Entry 3RZD (X-ray diffraction, 3.30 A resolution); this record covers chains A and H of the 12 polymer chains in the assembly.

[Chain A]
Name: DNA-directed RNA polymerase II subunit RPB1
Organism: Saccharomyces cerevisiae
Notes: EC 2.7.7.6
UniProt: P04050 (RPB1_YEAST); numbering as in UniProt (aligned over 1-1733)
Amino-acid sequence (1733 residues; each row starts with the number of its first residue):
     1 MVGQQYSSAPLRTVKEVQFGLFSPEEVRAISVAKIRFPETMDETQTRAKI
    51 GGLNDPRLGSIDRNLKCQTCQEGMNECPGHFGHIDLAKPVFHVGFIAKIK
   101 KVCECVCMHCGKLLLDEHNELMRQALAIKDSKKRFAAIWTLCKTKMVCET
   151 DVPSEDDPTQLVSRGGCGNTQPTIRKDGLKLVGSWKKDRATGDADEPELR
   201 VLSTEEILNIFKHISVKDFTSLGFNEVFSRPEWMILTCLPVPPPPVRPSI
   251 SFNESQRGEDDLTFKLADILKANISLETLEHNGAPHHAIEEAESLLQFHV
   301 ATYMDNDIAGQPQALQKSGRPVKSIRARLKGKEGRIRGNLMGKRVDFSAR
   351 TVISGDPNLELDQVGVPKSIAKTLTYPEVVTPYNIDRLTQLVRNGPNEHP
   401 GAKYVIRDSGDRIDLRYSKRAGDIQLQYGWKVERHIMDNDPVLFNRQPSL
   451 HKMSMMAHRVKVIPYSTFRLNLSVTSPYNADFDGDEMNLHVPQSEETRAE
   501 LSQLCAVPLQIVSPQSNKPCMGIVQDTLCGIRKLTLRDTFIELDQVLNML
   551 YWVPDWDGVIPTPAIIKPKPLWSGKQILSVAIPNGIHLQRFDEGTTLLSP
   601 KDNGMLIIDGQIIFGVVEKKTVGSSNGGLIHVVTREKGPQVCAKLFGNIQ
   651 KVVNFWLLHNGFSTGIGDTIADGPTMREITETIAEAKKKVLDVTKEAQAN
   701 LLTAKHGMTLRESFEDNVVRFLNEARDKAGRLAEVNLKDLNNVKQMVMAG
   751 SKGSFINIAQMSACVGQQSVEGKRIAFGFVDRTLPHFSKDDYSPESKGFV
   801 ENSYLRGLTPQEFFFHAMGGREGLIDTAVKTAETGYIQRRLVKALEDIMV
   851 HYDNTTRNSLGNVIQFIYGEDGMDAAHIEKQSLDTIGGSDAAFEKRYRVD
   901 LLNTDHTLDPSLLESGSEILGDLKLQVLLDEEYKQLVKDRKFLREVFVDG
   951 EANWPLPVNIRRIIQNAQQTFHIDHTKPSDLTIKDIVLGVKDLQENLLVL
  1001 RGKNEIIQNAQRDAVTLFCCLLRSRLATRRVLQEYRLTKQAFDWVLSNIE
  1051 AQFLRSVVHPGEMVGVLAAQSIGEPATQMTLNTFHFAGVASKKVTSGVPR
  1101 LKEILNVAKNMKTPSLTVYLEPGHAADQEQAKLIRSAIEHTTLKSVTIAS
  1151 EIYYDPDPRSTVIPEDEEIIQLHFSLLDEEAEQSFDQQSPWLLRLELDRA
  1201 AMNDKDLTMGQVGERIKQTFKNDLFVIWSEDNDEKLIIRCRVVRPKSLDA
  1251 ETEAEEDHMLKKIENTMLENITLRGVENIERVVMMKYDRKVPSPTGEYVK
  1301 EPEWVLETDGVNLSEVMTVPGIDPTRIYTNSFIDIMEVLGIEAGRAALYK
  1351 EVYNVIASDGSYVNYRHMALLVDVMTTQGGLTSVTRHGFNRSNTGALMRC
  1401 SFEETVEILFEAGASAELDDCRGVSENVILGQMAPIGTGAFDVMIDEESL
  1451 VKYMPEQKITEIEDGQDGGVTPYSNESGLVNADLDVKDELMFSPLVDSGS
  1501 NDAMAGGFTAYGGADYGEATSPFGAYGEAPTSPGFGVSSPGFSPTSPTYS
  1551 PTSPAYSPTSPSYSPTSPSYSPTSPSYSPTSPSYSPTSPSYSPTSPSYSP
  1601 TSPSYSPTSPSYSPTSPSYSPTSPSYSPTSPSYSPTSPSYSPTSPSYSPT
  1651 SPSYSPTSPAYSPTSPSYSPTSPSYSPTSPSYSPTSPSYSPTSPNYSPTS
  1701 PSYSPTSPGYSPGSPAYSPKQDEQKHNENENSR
Not modelled in the structure: 1-2, 155-160, 187-198, 1177-1186, 1244-1253, 1446-1733
Bound ions: Zn2+ site 1: Cys67, Cys70, Cys77, His80; Zn2+ site 2: Cys107, Cys110, Cys148, Cys167; Mg2+: Asp481, Asp483, Asp485 (shared with 1 residue of chain R)
Curated features (UniProtKB/Swiss-Prot):
  - region: Pro248 to Asp260 (Lid loop), Asn306 to Lys323 (Rudder loop), Pro810 to Glu822 (Bridging helix)
  - binding site (Zn(2+)): Cys67, Cys70, Cys77, His80, Cys107, Cys110, Cys148, Cys167
  - binding site (Mg(2+)): Asp481, Asp483, Asp485
  - modified residue: Thr1471 (Phosphothreonine)
  - cross-link (Glycyl lysine isopeptide (Lys-Gly)): Lys695 (interchain with G-Cter in ubiquitin), Lys1246 (interchain with G-Cter in ubiquitin), Lys1350 (interchain with G-Cter in ubiquitin)
  - natural variant: Ser1653 to Pro1659 (deletion: In strain: A364A)
  - mutagenesis: Lys1246 (K1246R: Impairs ubiquitination during transcription stress)

[Chain H]
Name: DNA-directed RNA polymerases I, II, and III subunit RPABC3
Organism: Saccharomyces cerevisiae
UniProt: P20436 (RPAB3_YEAST); residues 1-146 here = UniProt positions 1-146
Amino-acid sequence (146 residues; row label = number of the first residue in the row):
     1 MSNTLFDDIFQVSEVDPGRYNKVCRIEAASTTQDQCKLTLDINVELFPVA
    51 AQDSLTVTIASSLNLEDTPANDSSATRSWRPPQAGDRSLADDYDYVMYGT
   101 AYKFEEVSKDLIAVYYSFGGLLMRLEGNYRNLNNLKQENAYLLIRR
Not modelled in the structure: 1, 64-75
Curated features (UniProtKB/Swiss-Prot):
  - region: Asp16 to Thr39 (Non-specific ssDNA binding)
  - modified residue: Ser2 (N-acetylserine), Thr68 (Phosphothreonine)

[Chain A / chain H interface]
Contacting residue pairs - 64 pairs, chain A then chain H:
  Arg537(A) - Tyr20(H)
  Arg537(A) - Val23(H)
  Arg537(A) - Arg25(H)
  Arg537(A) - Asp41(H)  salt bridge
  Arg537(A) - Gly120(H)  hydrogen bond (side chain-backbone)
  Arg537(A) - Leu122(H)
  Asp538(A) - Tyr20(H)
  Asp538(A) - Asn21(H)  hydrogen bond (side chain-backbone)
  Asp538(A) - Lys22(H)  hydrogen bond (side chain-backbone)
  Asp538(A) - Val23(H)  hydrogen bond (side chain-backbone)
  Phe540(A) - Val23(H)  hydrophobic
  Phe540(A) - Asn43(H)
  Phe540(A) - Leu121(H)  hydrophobic
  Leu543(A) - Trp79(H)  hydrophobic
  Val559(A) - Arg77(H)
  Val559(A) - Ser78(H)
  Ile560(A) - Ser78(H)  hydrogen bond (backbone-side chain)
  Ile560(A) - Trp79(H)  hydrogen bond (backbone-backbone)
  Thr562(A) - Tyr98(H)
  Pro563(A) - Trp79(H)
  Pro563(A) - Tyr98(H)
  Ala564(A) - Met97(H)
  Ala564(A) - Tyr98(H)  hydrogen bond (backbone-backbone)
  Ala564(A) - Phe118(H)
  Ile565(A) - Asn43(H)
  Ile565(A) - Tyr95(H)
  Ile565(A) - Val96(H)
  Ile565(A) - Met97(H)  hydrophobic
  Ile566(A) - Val96(H)  hydrogen bond (backbone-backbone)
  Ile566(A) - Tyr141(H)  hydrophobic
  Lys567(A) - Asn43(H)  hydrogen bond (side chain-backbone)
  Lys567(A) - Leu46(H)
  Lys567(A) - Phe47(H)
  Lys567(A) - Asp94(H)
  Lys567(A) - Tyr95(H)  hydrogen bond
  Lys567(A) - Val96(H)  hydrogen bond (backbone-backbone)
  Pro568(A) - Leu46(H)  hydrophobic
  Pro568(A) - Asp94(H)
  Lys569(A) - Leu46(H)
  Pro570(A) - Trp79(H)  hydrophobic
  Leu571(A) - Leu46(H)  hydrophobic
  Trp572(A) - Trp79(H)  hydrophobic
  Ser573(A) - Gly119(H)  hydrogen bond (side chain-backbone)
  Lys575(A) - Gly120(H)
  Leu597(A) - Tyr102(H)  hydrogen bond (backbone-side chain)
  Leu597(A) - Tyr115(H)
  Leu598(A) - Arg25(H)  hydrogen bond (backbone-side chain)
  Leu598(A) - Thr39(H)
  Leu598(A) - Tyr115(H)  hydrophobic
  Leu598(A) - Leu122(H)
  Leu598(A) - Arg124(H)
  Ser599(A) - Arg25(H)  hydrogen bond (backbone-side chain)
  Ser599(A) - Leu122(H)
  Pro600(A) - Arg25(H)
  Asp602(A) - Tyr20(H)  hydrogen bond
  Leu606(A) - Tyr102(H)  hydrophobic
  Ile613(A) - Tyr102(H)  hydrophobic
  Ile613(A) - Ser117(H)  hydrogen bond (backbone-side chain)
  Ile613(A) - Gly120(H)
  Ile613(A) - Leu122(H)
  Phe614(A) - Leu122(H)  hydrophobic
  Lys738(A) - Arg19(H)
  Asp739(A) - Arg19(H)  salt bridge
  Asp974(A) - Lys136(H)
Other interface residues (no listed pair), chain A (39 interface residues in all): Gly558, Pro561, Gln576, Lys601, Ile608, Gln611, Leu740, Ile973, His975
Other interface residues (no listed pair), chain H (34 interface residues in all): Pro82, Thr100, Lys103, Glu138

[In short]
39 residues of chain A face 34 of chain H across their interface; the contacts include 17 hydrogen bonds and 2
salt bridges. Polar pairs include Arg537(A)-Asp41(H), Asp739(A)-Arg19(H) and Arg537(A)-Gly120(H).
Here chain A is DNA-directed RNA polymerase II subunit RPB1 and chain H is DNA-directed RNA polymerases I, II,
and III subunit RPABC3, both from Saccharomyces cerevisiae. Entry 3RZD (RNA Polymerase II Initiation Complex
with a 5-nt RNA) was determined by X-ray diffraction (same publication as 3RZO, 3S14, 3S15, 3S16, 3S17, 3S1M
and 5 further entries).
